PDB entry 6RDR | electron microscopy, 4.10 A resolution (low resolution: residue-level contacts below are approximate; hydrogen-bond / salt-bridge calls are withheld) | chains 2 and 7 of the 31 polymer chains in the assembly

[Chain 2]
Protein: ASA-2: Polytomella F-ATP synthase associated subunit 2
Organism: Polytomella sp. Pringsheim 198.80
Notes: engineered mutation(s): P165F, N167S
Chain sequence (441 residues; each row starts with the number of its first residue):
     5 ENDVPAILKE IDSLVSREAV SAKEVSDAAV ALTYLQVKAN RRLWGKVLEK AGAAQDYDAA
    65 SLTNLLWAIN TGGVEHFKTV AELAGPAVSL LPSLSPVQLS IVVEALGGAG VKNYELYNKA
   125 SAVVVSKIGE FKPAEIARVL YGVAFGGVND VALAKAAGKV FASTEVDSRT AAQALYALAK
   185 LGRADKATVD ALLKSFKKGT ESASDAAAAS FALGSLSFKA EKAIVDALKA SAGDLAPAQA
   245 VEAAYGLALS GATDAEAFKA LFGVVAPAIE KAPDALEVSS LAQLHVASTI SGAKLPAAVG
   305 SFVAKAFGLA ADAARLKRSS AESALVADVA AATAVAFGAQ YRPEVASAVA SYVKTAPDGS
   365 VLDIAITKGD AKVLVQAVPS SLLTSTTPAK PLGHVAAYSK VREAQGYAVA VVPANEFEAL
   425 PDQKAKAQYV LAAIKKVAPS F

[Chain 7]
Protein: Mitochondrial ATP synthase associated protein ASA7
Organism: Polytomella sp. Pringsheim 198.80
UniProtKB: D8V7I2 (D8V7I2_9CHLO); residue numbers follow UniProt; this construct covers 1-190
Chain sequence (190 residues; numbered 1 to 190; the number before each row is that of its first residue):
     1 MSSVRAGVEA GRRDLTTFTF SGLQDAPVAA LSGSIKLNVA AKAGKAEVTV AAGAAKAATQ
    61 VSAAALRKLS GSKISLAEVA RISVLHSSIQ NYLLSLSNER YQLLSQWPDF TTMYGKDFYY
   121 RAHPEDLKKF YDAADEYYKL YETVTEFDSL SALASQVVPN YAARRRSTVH PAIGSTVADG
   181 AFTNFLLSKQ
Unresolved in the structure: 1-14

[How chain 2 and chain 7 interact]
Contacting residue pairs (104; chain 2 residue first):
  E5(2) - K56(7)
  E5(2) - A57(7)
  N6(2) - K56(7)
  N6(2) - A57(7)
  N6(2) - A58(7)
  N6(2) - T59(7)
  D7(2) - K56(7)
  D7(2) - A57(7)
  I11(2) - V50(7)
  I11(2) - A51(7)
  I11(2) - A52(7)
  I11(2) - A55(7)
  E14(2) - A52(7)
  I15(2) - I35(7)
  I15(2) - A52(7)
  K27(2) - L31(7)
  K27(2) - S32(7)
  E28(2) - S32(7)
  E28(2) - S34(7)
  D31(2) - A30(7)
  D31(2) - L31(7)
  D31(2) - S32(7)
  D31(2) - I35(7)
  A32(2) - I35(7)
  V34(2) - P27(7)
  A35(2) - I35(7)
  A35(2) - L37(7)
  T37(2) - L66(7)
  T37(2) - L69(7)
  Y38(2) - A26(7)
  Y38(2) - P27(7)
  Y38(2) - L37(7)
  Y38(2) - V39(7)
  L39(2) - V50(7)
  Q40(2) - V61(7)
  Q40(2) - A65(7)
  Q40(2) - L69(7)
  K42(2) - L69(7)
  K42(2) - S72(7)
  K42(2) - I74(7)
  R45(2) - I74(7)
  R45(2) - S75(7)
  R45(2) - L76(7)
  W48(2) - L76(7)
  G49(2) - L76(7)
  A64(2) - L31(7)
  S65(2) - L31(7)
  N68(2) - P27(7)
  N68(2) - L31(7)
  W71(2) - S21(7)
  W71(2) - G22(7)
  W71(2) - A26(7)
  W71(2) - P27(7)
  N74(2) - L15(7)
  T75(2) - S21(7)
  T75(2) - L69(7)
  T75(2) - S70(7)
  G76(2) - L69(7)
  G77(2) - S72(7)
  G77(2) - K73(7)
  G77(2) - I74(7)
  V78(2) - L15(7)
  V78(2) - I74(7)
  V78(2) - L76(7)
  E79(2) - L15(7)
  E79(2) - S75(7)
  E79(2) - L76(7)
  H80(2) - L76(7)
  H80(2) - E78(7)
  K82(2) - E78(7)
  V101(2) - D25(7)
  E108(2) - F20(7)
  E108(2) - S21(7)
  G112(2) - L15(7)
  G112(2) - T16(7)
  A113(2) - L15(7)
  R142(2) - F20(7)
  R142(2) - S21(7)
  R142(2) - Q24(7)
  R142(2) - D25(7)
  Y145(2) - T16(7)
  Y145(2) - F18(7)
  Y145(2) - F20(7)
  F149(2) - T16(7)
  R173(2) - F20(7)
  R173(2) - Q24(7)
  R173(2) - R67(7)
  A176(2) - F20(7)
  Q177(2) - F20(7)
  Y180(2) - T17(7)
  Y180(2) - F20(7)
  E205(2) - A64(7)
  S208(2) - F18(7)
  S208(2) - R67(7)
  D209(2) - F20(7)
  D209(2) - R67(7)
  A211(2) - F18(7)
  A212(2) - F18(7)
  A212(2) - F20(7)
  D238(2) - K68(7)
  A240(2) - G71(7)
  Q243(2) - T17(7)
  Q243(2) - F18(7)
  E246(2) - F18(7)
Other interface residues (no listed pair), chain 2 (57 interface residues in all): A10, L18, L52, K136, S206
Other interface residues (no listed pair), chain 7 (45 interface residues in all): T19, L23, G53, A77

[Overview]
57 residues of chain 2 face 45 of chain 7 across their interface.
Here chain 2 is ASA-2: Polytomella F-ATP synthase associated subunit 2 and chain 7 is Mitochondrial ATP
synthase associated protein ASA7, both from Polytomella sp. Pringsheim 198.80. Entry 6RDR (Cryo-EM structure
of Polytomella F-ATP synthase, Rotary substate 1D, monomer-masked refinement) was determined by electron
microscopy, deposited together with 6RD4, 6RD5, 6RD6, 6RD7, 6RD8, 6RD9 and 46 further entries.
